2TDM - chain A; structure by X-ray diffraction, 2.55 A resolution.

Chain A:
Name: Thymidylate synthase
Organism: Lactobacillus casei
Notes: EC 2.1.1.45
UniProt: P00469 (TYSY_LACCA); residues 1-316 here = UniProt positions 1-316
Amino-acid sequence (316 residues; numbered 1 to 316; the number before each row is that of its first residue):
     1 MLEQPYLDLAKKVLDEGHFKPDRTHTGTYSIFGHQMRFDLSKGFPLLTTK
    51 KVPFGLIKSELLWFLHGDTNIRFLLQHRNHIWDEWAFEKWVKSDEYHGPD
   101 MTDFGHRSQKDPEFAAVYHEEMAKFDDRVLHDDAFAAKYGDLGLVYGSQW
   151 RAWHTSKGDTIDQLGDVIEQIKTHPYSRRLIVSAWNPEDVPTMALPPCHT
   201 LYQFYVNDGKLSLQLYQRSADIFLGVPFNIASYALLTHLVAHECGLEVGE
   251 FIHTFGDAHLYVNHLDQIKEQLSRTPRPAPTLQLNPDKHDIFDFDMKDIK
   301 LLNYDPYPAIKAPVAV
Ligand contacts: 2'-deoxyuridine 5'-monophosphate (UMP): Arg-23, Arg-178, Arg-179, Leu-195, Cys-198, His-199, Gln-217, Arg-218, Ser-219, Ala-220, Asp-221, Gly-225, Asn-229, His-259, Tyr-261
UniProt features mapped onto this chain:
  - active site: Cys-198 (Nucleophile)
  - binding site (dUMP): Arg-23, Arg-178, Arg-179, Arg-218 to Asp-221, Asn-229, His-259 to Tyr-261
  - binding site ((6R)-5,10-methylene-5,6,7,8-tetrahydrofolate): Asp-221, Ala-315

Overview:
Bound to chain A: 2'-deoxyuridine 5'-monophosphate. Curated annotation (UniProt) lists active-site residue
Cys-198, 11 dUMP-binding residues and (6R)-5,10-methylene-5,6,7,8-tetrahydrofolate-binding residues Asp-221
and Ala-315.
Chain A is Thymidylate synthase (Lactobacillus casei); the structure, Structure of thymidylate synthase, was
determined by X-ray diffraction together with 1LCA, 1LCB, 1LCE and 1THY from the same study.
